3PPW - chain A; structure by X-ray diffraction, 1.90 A resolution.

# Chain A
Protein: von Willebrand factor
Organism: Homo sapiens
Notes: fragment: VWFA 2 domain
UniProtKB: P04275 (VWF_HUMAN); numbering as in UniProt (aligned over 1488-1674)
Chain sequence (196 residues; numbered 1487 to 1682; the number before each row is that of its first residue):
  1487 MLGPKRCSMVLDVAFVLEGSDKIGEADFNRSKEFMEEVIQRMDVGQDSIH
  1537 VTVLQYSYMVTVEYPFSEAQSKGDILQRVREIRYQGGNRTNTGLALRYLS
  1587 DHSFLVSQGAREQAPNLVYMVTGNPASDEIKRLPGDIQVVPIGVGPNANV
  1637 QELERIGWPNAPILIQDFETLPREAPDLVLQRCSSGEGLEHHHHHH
Disordered / not traced: 1487-1492, 1677-1682
Sequence notes: expression tag (1487, 1675-1682); engineered mutation Cys1493 (Asn in P04275), Ala1596 (Asp in P04275), Ser1670 (Cys in P04275)
Disulfides: Cys1493-Cys1669
Bound ions: Na+: Asp1498, Arg1597, Ala1600, Asn1602
Curated features (UniProtKB/Swiss-Prot):
  - glycosylation (N-linked (GlcNAc...) asparagine): Asn1515 (complex), Asn1574

# Overview
The Na+ site is built by Asp1498, Arg1597, Ala1600 and Asn1602.
Chain A is von Willebrand factor (Homo sapiens); the structure, Crystal structure of the D1596A mutant of an
engineered VWF A2 domain (N1493C and C1670S), was determined by X-ray diffraction (same publication as 3PPV,
3PPX and 3PPY).
